Entry 9CZM (electron microscopy, 2.57 A resolution); this record covers chains E and H of the 8 polymer chains in the assembly.

== Chain E (and H) ==
Molecule: Large-conductance Ca2+-activated K+ channel beta2 subunit, Calcium-activated potassium channel subunit beta-4
From: Homo sapiens
Notes: chain H of this document is another copy of the same molecule, construct and numbering; everything in this record applies to it too
UniProt: chimeric construct of B5BNX0, Q86W47: residues 2-44 from B5BNX0 (B5BNX0_HUMAN) positions 2-44 (same numbers); residues 45-240 from Q86W47 positions 15-210 (UniProt number = residue number - 30)
Sequence (239 residues; numbered 2 to 240; the number before each row is that of its first residue):
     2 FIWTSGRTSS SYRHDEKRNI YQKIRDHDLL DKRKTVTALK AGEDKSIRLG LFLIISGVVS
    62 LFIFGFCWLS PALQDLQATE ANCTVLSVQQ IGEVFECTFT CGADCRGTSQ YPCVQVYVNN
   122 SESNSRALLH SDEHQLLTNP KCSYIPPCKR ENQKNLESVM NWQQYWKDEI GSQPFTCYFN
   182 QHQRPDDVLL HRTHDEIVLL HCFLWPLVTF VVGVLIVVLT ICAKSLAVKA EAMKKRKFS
Not modelled in the structure: 2-35, 236-240
Curated features (UniProtKB/Swiss-Prot):
  - glycosylation (N-linked (GlcNAc...) asparagine): N83, N120
Disulfide bonds: C84-C178, C98-C149, C102-C106, C114-C143

== Interface between chain E and chain H ==
Contacting residue pairs (17; chain E residue first):
  C102(E) - Q184(H)
  C102(E) - R185(H)
  G103(E) - Q184(H)
  G103(E) - R185(H)  hydrogen bond (backbone-side chain)
  A104(E) - R185(H)  hydrogen bond (backbone-side chain)
  D105(E) - L138(H)
  R107(E) - L138(H)  hydrogen bond (side chain-backbone)
  S110(E) - K142(H)  hydrogen bond
  Q111(E) - E94(H)
  R151(E) - L129(H)
  R151(E) - H131(H)
  R151(E) - P141(H)
  R151(E) - K142(H)
  R151(E) - D187(H)
  R151(E) - D188(H)  salt bridge
  E152(E) - Y118(H)
  N153(E) - K142(H)  hydrogen bond
Other interface residues (no listed pair), chain E (13 interface residues in all): F100, C106, T109
Other interface residues (no listed pair), chain H (12 interface residues in all): L137

== Overview ==
The interface between chain E and chain H involves 13 residues on one side and 12 on the other; the contacts
include 5 hydrogen bonds and 1 salt bridge. Polar contacts include R151(E)-D188(H), G103(E)-R185(H) and
A104(E)-R185(H).
Chain E and chain H are both Large-conductance Ca2+-activated K+ channel beta2 subunit, Calcium-activated
potassium channel subunit beta-4 (Homo sapiens); the structure, Ca2+ bound open-inactivated hSlo1 +
beta2N-beta4 channel in nanodisc, was determined by electron microscopy together with 9CZH, 9CZJ, 9CZK, 9CZO,
9CZQ, 9D18 and 9D19 from the same study.
